Entry 6IGA (X-ray diffraction, 2.78 A resolution); this record covers chains A and B of the 4 polymer chains in the assembly.

Chain A (and B):
Name: Argininosuccinate lyase
Organism: Mycobacterium tuberculosis (strain ATCC 25618 / H37Rv)
Notes: EC 4.3.2.1; chain B of this document is another copy of the same molecule, construct and numbering; everything in this record applies to it too
Reference sequence: P9WPY7 (ARLY_MYCTU); residues 1-470 here = UniProt positions 1-470
Chain sequence (470 residues; row label = number of the first residue in the row):
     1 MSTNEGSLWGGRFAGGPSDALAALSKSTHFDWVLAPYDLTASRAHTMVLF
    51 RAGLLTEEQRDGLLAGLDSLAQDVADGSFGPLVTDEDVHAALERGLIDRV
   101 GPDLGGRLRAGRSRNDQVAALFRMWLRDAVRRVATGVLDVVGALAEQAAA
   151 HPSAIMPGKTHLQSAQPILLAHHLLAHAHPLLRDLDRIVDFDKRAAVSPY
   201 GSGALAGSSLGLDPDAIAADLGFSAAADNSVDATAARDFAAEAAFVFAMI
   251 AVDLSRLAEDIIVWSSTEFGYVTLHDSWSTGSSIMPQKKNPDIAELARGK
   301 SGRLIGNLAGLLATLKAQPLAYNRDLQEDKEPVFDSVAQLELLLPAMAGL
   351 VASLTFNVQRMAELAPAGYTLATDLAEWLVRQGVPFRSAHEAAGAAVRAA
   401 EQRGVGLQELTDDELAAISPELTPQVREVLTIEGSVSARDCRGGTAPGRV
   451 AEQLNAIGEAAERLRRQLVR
Disordered / not traced: 1-15

Interface between chain A and chain B:
Contacting residue pairs (70):
  G16(A) - S277(B)  hydrogen bond (backbone-side chain)
  P17(A) - S277(B)
  S18(A) - S277(B)  hydrogen bond (backbone-backbone)
  S18(A) - W278(B)
  A20(A) - W278(B)  hydrophobic
  A20(A) - A346(B)  hydrophobic
  L21(A) - S277(B)
  L21(A) - W278(B)
  L21(A) - S279(B)
  L21(A) - I293(B)  hydrophobic
  A23(A) - L342(B)
  L24(A) - L296(B)  hydrophobic
  L24(A) - K300(B)
  L24(A) - L342(B)  hydrophobic
  L24(A) - L343(B)  hydrophobic
  L24(A) - A346(B)  hydrophobic
  S277(A) - G16(B)  hydrogen bond (side chain-backbone)
  S277(A) - P17(B)
  S277(A) - S18(B)  hydrogen bond (backbone-backbone)
  S277(A) - L21(B)
  W278(A) - S18(B)
  W278(A) - A20(B)  hydrophobic
  S279(A) - L21(B)
  I284(A) - A204(B)  hydrophobic
  D292(A) - R324(B)  salt bridge
  I293(A) - L21(B)  hydrophobic
  E295(A) - N323(B)
  E295(A) - R324(B)  hydrogen bond (side chain-backbone)
  E295(A) - D325(B)
  L296(A) - L24(B)  hydrophobic
  L296(A) - R324(B)
  R298(A) - Q318(B)
  R298(A) - N323(B)
  R298(A) - D325(B)  salt bridge
  G299(A) - T314(B)  hydrogen bond (backbone-side chain)
  G299(A) - D325(B)  hydrogen bond (backbone-side chain)
  K300(A) - L24(B)
  K300(A) - E328(B)  salt bridge
  G302(A) - G310(B)
  G302(A) - A313(B)
  G302(A) - T314(B)
  R303(A) - T314(B)
  R303(A) - E328(B)  salt bridge
  R303(A) - E331(B)  salt bridge
  G306(A) - G306(B)
  G306(A) - G310(B)
  G310(A) - G302(B)
  G310(A) - G306(B)
  A313(A) - G302(B)
  T314(A) - G299(B)  hydrogen bond (side chain-backbone)
  T314(A) - G302(B)
  T314(A) - R303(B)
  Q318(A) - R298(B)
  N323(A) - E295(B)
  N323(A) - R298(B)
  R324(A) - D292(B)  salt bridge
  R324(A) - E295(B)  hydrogen bond (backbone-side chain)
  R324(A) - L296(B)
  D325(A) - E295(B)
  D325(A) - R298(B)  salt bridge
  D325(A) - G299(B)
  E328(A) - G299(B)
  E328(A) - K300(B)  salt bridge
  E328(A) - R303(B)  salt bridge
  E331(A) - R303(B)  salt bridge
  L342(A) - A23(B)
  L342(A) - L24(B)  hydrophobic
  L343(A) - L24(B)  hydrophobic
  A346(A) - A20(B)  hydrophobic
  A346(A) - L24(B)  hydrophobic
Other interface residues (no listed pair), chain A (40 interface residues in all): T280, S283, I305, P319, Q327, Q339, P345
Other interface residues (no listed pair), chain B (38 interface residues in all): R114, T280, P319, Q339, P345

In short:
The interface between chain A and chain B involves 40 residues on one side and 38 on the other, with 9
hydrogen bonds and 10 salt bridges. Among the polar pairs are D292(A)-R324(B), R298(A)-D325(B) and
K300(A)-E328(B).
Chain A and chain B are both Argininosuccinate lyase (Mycobacterium tuberculosis (strain ATCC 25618 / H37Rv));
the structure, Crystal structure of argininosuccinate lyase from Mycobacterium tuberculosis, was determined by
X-ray diffraction together with 6IG5 from the same study.
